PDB entry 5PB4 | X-ray diffraction, 2.43 A resolution | chains A and C

# Chain A
Molecule: Coagulation factor VII light chain
From: Homo sapiens
Notes: EC 3.4.21.21
UniProtKB: P08709 (FA7_HUMAN); residue numbers follow UniProt; this construct covers 149-212
Sequence (64 residues; each row starts with the number of its first residue):
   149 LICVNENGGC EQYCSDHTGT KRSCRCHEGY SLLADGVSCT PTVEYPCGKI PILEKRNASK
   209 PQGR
Disordered / not traced: 149, 207-212
Disulfides: C151-C162, C158-C172, C174-C187
Curated features (UniProtKB/Swiss-Prot):
  - site: R212 (Cleavage)
  - glycosylation: N205 (N-linked (GlcNAc...) asparagine)
  - natural variant: C151 (C151S: In FA7D), E154 (E154K: In FA7D), G156 (G156S: In FA7D), G157 (G157C: In FA7D; G157S: In FA7D; G157V: In FA7D), Q160 (Q160R: In FA7D), S171 (S171F: In FA7D), G177 (G177R: In FA7D), L181 (L181P: In FA7D), D183 (D183N: In FA7D), S186 (S186F: In FA7D), P189 (P189S: In FA7D), P194 (P194L: In FA7D; P194T: In FA7D), 4 further natural variant entries in UniProt

# Chain C
Molecule: Coagulation factor VII heavy chain
From: Homo sapiens
Notes: EC 3.4.21.21
UniProtKB: P08709 (FA7_HUMAN); numbering as in UniProt (aligned over 213-466)
Sequence (254 residues; numbered 213 to 466; the number before each row is that of its first residue):
   213 IVGGKVCPKG ECPWQVLLLV NGAQLCGGTL INTIWVVSAA HCFDKIKNWR NLIAVLGEHD
   273 LSEHDGDEQS RRVAQVIIPS TYVPGTTNHD IALLRLHQPV VLTDHVVPLC LPERTFSERT
   333 LAFVRFSLVS GWGQLLDRGA TALELMVLNV PRLMTQDCLQ QSRKVGDSPN ITEYMFCAGY
   393 SDGSKDSCKG DSGGPHATHY RGTWYLTGIV SWGQGCATVG HFGVYTRVSQ YIEWLQKLMR
   453 SEPRPGVLLR APFP
Disordered / not traced: 375-381
Disulfides: C219-C224, C238-C254, C370-C389, C400-C428
Bound ions: Ca2+: E270, D272, E275, E280
Small-molecule neighbours: 9RS (N-({3-[5-hydroxy-3-methyl-4-(1H-pyrrolo[3,2-c]pyridin-2-yl)-1H-pyrazol-1-yl]phenyl}methyl)-N'-phenylurea): L237, C238, H253, C254, D256, K257, P296, G297, S399, C400, K401, S404, V422, S423, W424, G425, G427, C428
Curated features (UniProtKB/Swiss-Prot):
  - active site (Charge relay system): H253, D302, S404
  - binding site (substrate): D398
  - glycosylation: N382 (N-linked (GlcNAc...) asparagine)
  - natural variant: I213 (I213N: In FA7D), G216 (G216D: In FA7D), C238 (C238F: In FA7D; C238Y: In FA7D), G240 (G240R: In FA7D), T241 (T241N: In FA7D), S250 (S250F: In FA7D), A251 (A251P: In FA7D; A251T: In FA7D), A252 (A252V: In FA7D), C254 (C254R: In FA7D; C254Y: In FA7D), L264 (L264P: In FA7D), A266 (A266T: In FA7D), D272 (D272N: In FA7D), 50 further natural variant entries in UniProt

# Chain A / chain C interface
Residue-residue contacts (46; chain A residue first):
  C151(A) with R331(C)
  E154(A) with Y412(C); R413(C), hydrogen bond (backbone-side chain)
  N155(A) with F328(C); T332(C), hydrogen bond; Y412(C)
  G157(A) with R413(C), hydrogen bond (backbone-side chain)
  C158(A) with R413(C), hydrogen bond (backbone-side chain)
  E159(A) with Y412(C); R413(C)
  Q160(A) with F328(C); Y417(C)
  Y161(A) with L323(C); P324(C); E325(C); F328(C), hydrophobic; Y417(C)
  R173(A) with E325(C), salt bridge
  H175(A) with L323(C)
  Y178(A) with T415(C)
  Y193(A) with L314(C); T315(C); D316(C), hydrogen bond
  P194(A) with V319(C)
  C195(A) with P320(C); L321(C); C322(C), disulfide; T415(C)
  G196(A) with W226(C); P320(C), hydrogen bond (backbone-backbone); C322(C); T415(C); W416(C), hydrogen bond (backbone-backbone)
  K197(A) with W226(C); V319(C); G414(C), hydrogen bond (side chain-backbone); T415(C), hydrogen bond
  I198(A) with G222(C); E223(C); W226(C), hydrophobic
  P199(A) with D316(C); V319(C), hydrophobic
  I200(A) with K221(C); E223(C)
  L201(A) with E223(C)
  K203(A) with D316(C), salt bridge
Also at the interface, not in a pair above, chain A (25 interface residues in all): V152, C162, D164, E202
Also at the interface, not in a pair above, chain C (24 interface residues in all): T327
Cross-chain cystine bridges: C195(A)-C322(C)

# Overview
The interface between chain A and chain C involves 25 residues on one side and 24 on the other; the contacts
include 1 disulfide bond, 9 hydrogen bonds and 2 salt bridges. Among the polar pairs are R173(A)-E325(C),
K203(A)-D316(C) and E154(A)-R413(C).
Here chain A is Coagulation factor VII light chain and chain C is Coagulation factor VII heavy chain, both
from Homo sapiens. Entry 5PB4 (human factor VIIa in complex with
1-[[3-[5-hydroxy-3-methyl-4-(1H-pyrrolo[3,2-c]pyridin-2-yl)pyrazol-1-yl]phenyl]methyl]-3-phenylurea at 2.43A)
was determined by X-ray diffraction.
